Entry 9B9V (electron microscopy, 8.10 A resolution (very low resolution: no residue pairs are listed; an interface is given only as per-side residue counts)); this record covers chains L and M of the 14 polymer chains in the assembly.

== Chain L (and M) ==
Molecule: Zinc finger and BTB domain-containing protein 9
Organism: Homo sapiens
Notes: fragment: BTB domain; chain M of this document is another copy of the same molecule, construct and numbering; everything in this record applies to it too
UniProtKB: Q96C00 (ZBTB9_HUMAN); residue numbers follow UniProt; this construct covers 17-148
Sequence (176 residues; row label = number of the first residue in the row; numbers below 1 keep their minus sign (Met-27 is residue -27)):
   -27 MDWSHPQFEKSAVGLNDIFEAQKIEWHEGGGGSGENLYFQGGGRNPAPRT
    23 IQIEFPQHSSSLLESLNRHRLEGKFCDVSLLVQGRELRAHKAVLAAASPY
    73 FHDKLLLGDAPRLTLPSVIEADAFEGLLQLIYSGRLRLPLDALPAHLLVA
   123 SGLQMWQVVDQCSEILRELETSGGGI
Not modelled in the structure: -27 to 21, 144-148
Sequence notes: initiating methionine (-27); expression tag (-26 to 16)

== Interface between chain L and chain M ==
At this resolution (8 A) residue pairs are not listed: 14 residues of chain L and 14 of chain M lie at the interface.

== In short ==
Chain L and chain M each contribute 14 residues to their interface.
Chain L and chain M are both Zinc finger and BTB domain-containing protein 9 (Homo sapiens); the structure,
Cryo-EM structure of the ZBTB9 BTB domain filament, was determined by electron microscopy, deposited together
with 9B9R.
